PDB entry 6NIJ | electron microscopy, 5.70 A resolution (low resolution: residue-level contacts below are approximate; hydrogen-bond / salt-bridge calls are withheld) | chains E and F of the 8 polymer chains in the assembly

[Chain E]
Protein: AMC011 Glycoprotein 120
Organism: Human immunodeficiency virus 1
Sequence (473 residues; numbered 31 to 507 plus 17 insertion-coded residues; 21 numbers in that range are skipped by the numbering (no residue carries them; nothing is unmodelled there); the number before each row is that of its first residue; a row labelled like 138A-138O holds insertion residues (138A, then the next letters in order)):
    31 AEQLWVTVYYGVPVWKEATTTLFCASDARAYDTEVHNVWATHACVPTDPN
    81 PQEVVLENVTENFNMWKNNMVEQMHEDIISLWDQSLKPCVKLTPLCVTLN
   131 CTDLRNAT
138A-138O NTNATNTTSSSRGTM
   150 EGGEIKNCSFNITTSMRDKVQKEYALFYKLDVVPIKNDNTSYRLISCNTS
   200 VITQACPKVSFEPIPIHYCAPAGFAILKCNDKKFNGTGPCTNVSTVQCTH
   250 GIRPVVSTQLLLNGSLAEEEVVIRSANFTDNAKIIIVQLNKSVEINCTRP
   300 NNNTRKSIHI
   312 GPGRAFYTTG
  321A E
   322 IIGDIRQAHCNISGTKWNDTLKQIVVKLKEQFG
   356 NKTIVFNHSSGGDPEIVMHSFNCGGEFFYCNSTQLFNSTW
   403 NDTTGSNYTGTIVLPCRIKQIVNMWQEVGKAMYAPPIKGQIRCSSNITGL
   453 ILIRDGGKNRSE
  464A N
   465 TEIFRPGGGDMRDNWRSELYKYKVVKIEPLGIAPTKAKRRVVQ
Not modelled in the structure: 60-63, 138A-138O, 403-412
Disulfides: Cys-54/Cys-74, Cys-119/Cys-205, Cys-126/Cys-196, Cys-131/Cys-157, Cys-218/Cys-247, Cys-228/Cys-239, Cys-296/Cys-331, Cys-378/Cys-445, Cys-385/Cys-418
Covalently attached groups: N-acetylglucosamine (NAG) linked to Asn-130, Asn-160
What the authors report for this chain:
  - post-translational modification sites: Asn-160

[Chain F]
Protein: AMC011 Glycoprotein 41
Organism: Human immunodeficiency virus 1
Sequence (345 residues; row label = number of the first residue in the row):
   512 AVGIGAVFLGFLGAAGSTMGAASMTLTVQARLLLSGIVQQQNNLLRAIEA
   562 QQHLLQLTVWGIKQLQARVLAVERYLKDQQLLGIWGCSGKLICTTAVPWN
   612 TSWSNKSYNQIWNNMTWMEWEREIDNYTSLIYTLIEDSQNQQEKNEQELL
   662 ELDKWASLWNWFDITKWLWYIKIFIMIVGGLIGLRIVFTVLSIVNRIRQG
   712 YSPLSFQTPLPTPRGPDRPEGIEEEGGERDRDRSDRLVTGFLALIWVDLR
   762 SLCLFSYHRLRDLLLIVTRIVELLGRRGWGVLKYWWNLLQYWSQELRNSA
   812 VSLLNATAIAVAEGTDRVIEVSQRAFRAILHVPVRIRQGLERALV
Not modelled in the structure: 512-517, 558-565, 665-856
Disulfides: Cys-598/Cys-604

[How chain E and chain F interact]
Contacting residue pairs - 9 pairs, chain E then chain F:
  Thr-499(E) / Leu-663(F)
  Lys-500(E) / Leu-663(F)
  Lys-500(E) / Asp-664(F)
  Ala-501(E) / Glu-662(F)
  Ala-501(E) / Leu-663(F)
  Lys-502(E) / Glu-662(F)
  Arg-503(E) / Glu-662(F)
  Arg-504(E) / Leu-661(F)
  Arg-504(E) / Asp-664(F)

[In short]
6 residues of chain E face 4 of chain F across their interface. Covalently linked N-acetylglucosamine: at
Asn-130(E) and Asn-160(E). The paper reports a modification site at Asn-160(E).
Here chain E is AMC011 Glycoprotein 120 and chain F is AMC011 Glycoprotein 41, both from Human
immunodeficiency virus 1. Entry 6NIJ (PGT145 Fab in complex with full length AMC011 HIV-1 Env) was determined
by electron microscopy together with 6OLP from the same study.
